PDB entry 9EXW | X-ray diffraction, 2.43 A resolution | chain A

# Chain A
Protein: Histone-lysine N-methyltransferase NSD2
Source organism: Homo sapiens
Notes: EC 2.1.1.357
UniProt: O96028 (NSD2_HUMAN); numbering as in UniProt (aligned over 208-368)
Chain sequence (174 residues; row label = number of the first residue in the row):
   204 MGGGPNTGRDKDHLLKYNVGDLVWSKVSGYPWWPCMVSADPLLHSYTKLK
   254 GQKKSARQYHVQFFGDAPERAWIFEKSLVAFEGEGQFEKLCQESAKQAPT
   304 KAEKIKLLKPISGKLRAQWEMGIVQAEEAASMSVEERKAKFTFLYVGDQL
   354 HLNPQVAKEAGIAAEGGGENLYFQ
Disordered / not traced: 204-216, 365-377
Sequence notes: initiating methionine (204); expression tag (205-207, 369-377)
Small-molecule neighbours: A1H7X (7-[3-methyl-5-[2-methyl-5-[(pyridin-3-ylamino)methyl]phenyl]imidazol-4-yl]-4H-1,4-benzoxazin-3-one): Val230, Tyr233, Pro234, Trp236, Phe266, Phe267, Gly268, Asp269, Ala270, Pro271, Glu272, Arg273, Ala274, Leu318, Gln321

# Summary
Bound to chain A: compound A1H7X.
Chain A is Histone-lysine N-methyltransferase NSD2 (Homo sapiens); the structure, Crystal structure of the
PWWP1 domain of NSD2 bound by compound 17, was determined by X-ray diffraction (same publication as 9EXX and
9EXY).
